PDB entry 5OJQ | electron microscopy, 3.70 A resolution | chains a and i of the 54 polymer chains in the assembly

Chain a:
Molecule: VipA
Organism: Vibrio cholerae
Reference sequence: A0A023PRF3 (A0A023PRF3_VIBCL); aligned to UniProt positions 21-174 over residues 2-155 (the alignment contains insertions or deletions, so no single offset holds)
Chain sequence (155 residues; each row starts with the number of its first residue):
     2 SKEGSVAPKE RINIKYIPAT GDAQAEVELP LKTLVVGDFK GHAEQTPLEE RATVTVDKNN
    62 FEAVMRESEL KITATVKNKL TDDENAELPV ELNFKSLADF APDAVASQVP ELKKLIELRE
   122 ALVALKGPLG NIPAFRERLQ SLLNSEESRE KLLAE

Chain i:
Molecule: Type VI secretion protein
Organism: Vibrio cholerae
Reference sequence: A0A085SGI6 (A0A085SGI6_VIBCL); residues 17-489 here correspond to UniProt positions 16-488 (UniProt number = residue number - 1)
Chain sequence (473 residues; each row starts with the number of its first residue):
    17 GSLLDEIMAQ TRCAPSEEGY DIAKKGVAAF IENLMGSQHS AEPVNKSLVD QMLVELDKKI
    77 SAQMDEILHN SQFQAMESAW RGLKLFVDRT DFRENNKVEI LHVTKDELLE DFEFAPETAQ
   137 SGLYKHVYSA GYGQFGGEPV GAIIGNYAFT PSTPDMKLLQ YMGALGAMAH APFISSVGPE
   197 FFGIDSFEEL PNIKDLKSTF ESPKYTKWRS LRESEDARYL GLTAPRFLLR VPYDPIENPV
   257 KSFNYAENVS ASHEHYLWGN TAFAFATRLT DSFAKYRWCP NIIGPQSGGA VEDLPVHVFE
   317 SMGALQSKIP TEVLITDRKE FELAEEGFIA LTMRKGSDNA AFFSANSIQK PKVFPNTKEG
   377 KEAETNYKLG TQLPYMMIIN RLAHYVKVLQ REQIGAWKER QDLERELNSW IKQYVADQEN
   437 PPADVRSRRP LRAARIEVMD VEGNPGWYQV SLSVRPHFKY MGANFELSLV GRL
Construct notes: conflict Cys29 (Ile28 in A0A085SGI6)

How chain a and chain i interact:
Pairs across the interface (31):
  Glu4(a) - Ala183(i)
  Glu4(a) - Glu231(i)
  Glu4(a) - Arg234(i)  salt bridge
  Glu4(a) - Tyr235(i)
  Gly5(a) - Ala183(i)
  Gly5(a) - Met184(i)
  Ser6(a) - Met184(i)
  Val7(a) - Tyr140(i)
  Val7(a) - Tyr144(i)
  Val7(a) - Met184(i)  hydrophobic
  Lys10(a) - Tyr144(i)  hydrogen bond
  Glu11(a) - Ile410(i)
  Arg12(a) - Lys403(i)  hydrogen bond (side chain-backbone)
  Arg12(a) - Gln406(i)
  Arg12(a) - Arg407(i)
  Arg12(a) - Ile410(i)
  Ile13(a) - Val402(i)
  Ile13(a) - Lys403(i)
  Ile13(a) - Gln406(i)
  Ile15(a) - His186(i)  hydrogen bond (backbone-side chain)
  Ile15(a) - Ala399(i)
  Ile15(a) - Lys403(i)
  Tyr17(a) - His186(i)
  Tyr17(a) - Arg234(i)
  Tyr17(a) - Tyr235(i)
  Tyr17(a) - Met392(i)  hydrophobic
  Tyr17(a) - Ile395(i)  hydrophobic
  Pro19(a) - Glu231(i)
  Pro19(a) - Arg234(i)
  Thr21(a) - Asn382(i)
  Val124(a) - Glu217(i)
Interface residues without a listed pair, chain a (18 interface residues in all): Ser2, Lys3, Lys16, Glu121, Ala125
Interface residues without a listed pair, chain i (24 interface residues in all): Tyr148, Ala180, Pro219, Asp232, Gly386, Trp463

In short:
18 residues of chain a and 24 residues of chain i are in contact; the contacts include 3 hydrogen bonds and 1
salt bridge. Among the polar pairs are Glu4(a)-Arg234(i), Lys10(a)-Tyr144(i) and Arg12(a)-Lys403(i).
Here chain a is VipA and chain i is Type VI secretion protein, both from Vibrio cholerae. Entry 5OJQ (The
modeled structure of of wild type extended type VI secretion system sheath/tube complex in vibrio ...) was
determined by electron microscopy (same publication as 5MXN and 5MYU).
